Entry 5DVV (X-ray diffraction, 2.50 A resolution); this record covers chains A and B of the 4 polymer chains in the assembly.

== Chain A (and B) ==
Protein: Estrogen receptor
Source organism: Homo sapiens
Notes: fragment: ligand-binding domain; chain B of this document is another copy of the same molecule, construct and numbering; everything in this record applies to it too
UniProt: P03372 (ESR1_HUMAN); residues 298-554 here = UniProt positions 298-554
Chain sequence (257 residues; each row starts with the number of its first residue):
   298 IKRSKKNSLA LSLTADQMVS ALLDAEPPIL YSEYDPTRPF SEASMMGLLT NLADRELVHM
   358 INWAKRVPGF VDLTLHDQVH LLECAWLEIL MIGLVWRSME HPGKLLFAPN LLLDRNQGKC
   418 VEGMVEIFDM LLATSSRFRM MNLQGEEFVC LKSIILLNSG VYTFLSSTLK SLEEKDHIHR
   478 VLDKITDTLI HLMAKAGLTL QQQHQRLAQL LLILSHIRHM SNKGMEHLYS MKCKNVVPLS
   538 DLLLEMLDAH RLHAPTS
Disordered / not traced: 298-309, 331-339, 413-421, 461-466, 528-533, 549-554 (chain B: 298-308, 332-340, 412-419, 461-472, 548-554)
Construct notes: engineered mutation Ser537 (Tyr in P03372)

== How chain A and chain B interact ==
Residue-residue contacts - 48 pairs, chain A then chain B:
  Met427(A) with Thr460(B)
  Ile451(A) with Leu509(B), hydrophobic
  Asn455(A) with Leu509(B); His513(B), hydrogen bond (backbone-side chain)
  Ser456(A) with His513(B)
  Val458(A) with His513(B)
  Tyr459(A) with Ala430(B); Arg434(B); Ile510(B); His513(B)
  Thr460(A) with Met427(B)
  Asp480(A) with Gln502(B); Gln506(B), hydrogen bond
  Thr483(A) with His501(B); Gln502(B); Ala505(B)
  Asp484(A) with Gln498(B), hydrogen bond; Gln502(B), hydrogen bond
  Ile487(A) with His501(B)
  His501(A) with Thr483(B); Ile487(B); Leu497(B); His501(B); Leu504(B)
  Gln502(A) with Asp480(B); Asp484(B), hydrogen bond
  Leu504(A) with His501(B)
  Ala505(A) with Thr483(B); Leu508(B), hydrophobic
  Gln506(A) with Asp480(B)
  Leu508(A) with Ala505(B), hydrophobic
  Leu509(A) with Ile451(B), hydrophobic; Asn455(B); Leu511(B), hydrophobic
  Leu511(A) with Leu509(B), hydrophobic; Ser512(B)
  Ser512(A) with Arg515(B), hydrogen bond
  His513(A) with Asn455(B), hydrogen bond (side chain-backbone); Val458(B); Tyr459(B); Arg515(B), hydrogen bond
  Arg515(A) with Ser512(B), hydrogen bond; His513(B), hydrogen bond; His516(B)
  His516(A) with Arg515(B); Asn519(B), hydrogen bond
  Asn519(A) with His516(B), hydrogen bond; Asn519(B)
Also at the interface, not in a pair above, chain A (31 interface residues in all): Asp426, Ala430, Gly457, Leu469, Leu479, Glu523, His547
Also at the interface, not in a pair above, chain B (33 interface residues in all): Met437, Ser456, Gly457, Leu479, Glu523

== Overview ==
31 residues of chain A face 33 of chain B across their interface, with 12 hydrogen bonds. Polar pairs include
Asn455(A)-His513(B), Asp480(A)-Gln506(B) and Asp484(A)-Gln498(B).
Both chains are Estrogen receptor (Homo sapiens). Entry 5DVV (Crystal Structure of the ER-alpha Ligand-binding
Domain in Complex with a Triaryl-imine analog 4,4'-(phenylcarbonimidoyl)diphenol) was determined by X-ray
diffraction (same publication as 4ZN7, 4ZNH, 4ZNS, 4ZNT, 4ZNU, 4ZNV and 50 further entries).
